Entry 5NFV (X-ray diffraction, 2.50 A resolution); this record covers chains A and C of the 4 polymer chains in the assembly.

Chain A:
Molecule: CRISPR-associated endonuclease Cpf1
Source organism: Francisella tularensis subsp. novicida (strain U112)
Notes: EC 3.1.-.-
UniProt: A0Q7Q2 (CPF1_FRATN); numbering as in UniProt (aligned over 2-1300)
Chain sequence (1302 residues; each row starts with the number of its first residue; numbers below 1 keep their minus sign (Ser-1 is residue -1)):
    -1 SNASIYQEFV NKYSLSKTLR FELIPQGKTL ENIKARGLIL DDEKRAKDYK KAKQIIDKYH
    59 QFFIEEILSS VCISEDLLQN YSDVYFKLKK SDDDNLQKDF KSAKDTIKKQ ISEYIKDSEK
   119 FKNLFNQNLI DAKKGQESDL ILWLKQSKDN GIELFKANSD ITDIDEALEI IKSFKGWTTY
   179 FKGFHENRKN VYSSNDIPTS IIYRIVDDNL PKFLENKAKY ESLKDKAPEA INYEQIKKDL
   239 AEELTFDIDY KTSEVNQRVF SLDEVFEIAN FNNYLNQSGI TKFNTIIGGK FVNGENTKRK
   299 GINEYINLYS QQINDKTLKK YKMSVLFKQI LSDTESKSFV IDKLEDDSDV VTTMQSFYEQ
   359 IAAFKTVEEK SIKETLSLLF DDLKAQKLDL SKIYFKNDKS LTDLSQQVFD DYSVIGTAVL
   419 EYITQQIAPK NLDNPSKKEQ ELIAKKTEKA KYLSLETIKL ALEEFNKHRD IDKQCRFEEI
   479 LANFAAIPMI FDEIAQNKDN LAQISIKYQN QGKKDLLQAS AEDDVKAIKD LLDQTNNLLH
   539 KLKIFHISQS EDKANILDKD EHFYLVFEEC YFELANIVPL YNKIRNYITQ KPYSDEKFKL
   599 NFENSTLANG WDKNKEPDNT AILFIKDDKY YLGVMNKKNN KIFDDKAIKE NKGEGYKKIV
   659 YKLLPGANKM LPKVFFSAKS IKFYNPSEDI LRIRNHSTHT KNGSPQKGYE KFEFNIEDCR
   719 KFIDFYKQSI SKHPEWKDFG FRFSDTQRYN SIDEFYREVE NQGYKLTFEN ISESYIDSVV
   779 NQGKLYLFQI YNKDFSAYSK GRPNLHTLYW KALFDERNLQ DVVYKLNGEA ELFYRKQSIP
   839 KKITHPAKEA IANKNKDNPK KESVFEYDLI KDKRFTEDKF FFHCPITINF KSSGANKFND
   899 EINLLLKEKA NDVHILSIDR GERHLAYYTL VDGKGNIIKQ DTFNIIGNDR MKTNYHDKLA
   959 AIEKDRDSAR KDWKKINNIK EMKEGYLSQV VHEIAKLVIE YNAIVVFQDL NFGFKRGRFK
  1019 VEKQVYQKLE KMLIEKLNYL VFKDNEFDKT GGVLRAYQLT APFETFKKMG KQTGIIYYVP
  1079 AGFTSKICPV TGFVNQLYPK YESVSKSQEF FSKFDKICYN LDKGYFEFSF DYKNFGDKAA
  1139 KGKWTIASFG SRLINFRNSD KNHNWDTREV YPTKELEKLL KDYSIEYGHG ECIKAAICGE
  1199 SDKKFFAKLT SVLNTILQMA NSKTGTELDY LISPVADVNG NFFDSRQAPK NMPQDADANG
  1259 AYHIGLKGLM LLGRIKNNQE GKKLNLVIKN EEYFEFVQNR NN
Not modelled in the structure: -1, 133-135, 424-443, 1009-1017, 1157-1163, 1223-1226
Disulfides: Cys1116-Cys1190
Construct notes: expression tag (-1 to 1); engineered mutation Gln1006 (Glu in A0Q7Q2), Ala1218 (Arg in A0Q7Q2)
Metal / ion sites: Mg2+ site 1: Ser67, Val69, Tyr248, Asn270; Mg2+ site 2: Arg800 (shared with 1 residue of chain B)
Ligand contacts: B3P (2-[3-(2-hydroxy-1,1-dihydroxymethyl-ethylamino)-propylamino]-2-hydroxymethyl-propane-1,3-diol): Ser12, Gly664, Lys667, Glu758, Thr885, Asn887, Phe888, Lys889, Ser890, Ser891, Gly892
Curated features (UniProtKB/Swiss-Prot):
  - region: Tyr47 to Lys51 (Binds crRNA alone and in crRNA-target DNA heteroduplex), Phe182 to Arg186 (Binds crRNA alone and in crRNA-target DNA heteroduplex), Asn301 to Asn305 (Binds DNA in crRNA-target DNA heteroduplex), Lys326 to Leu329 (Binds crRNA in crRNA-target DNA heteroduplex), His538 to Lys541 (Binds crRNA in crRNA-target DNA heteroduplex), Tyr591 to Lys595 (Binds crRNA), Leu662 to Ile679 (LKL, important for PAM recognition and DNA unwinding), Lys671 to Lys677 (Binds DNA protospacer adjacent motif (PAM) on target DNA), Arg692 to Gln704 (Binds single-strand non-target DNA), Lys791 to Ser794 (Binds crRNA), Leu803, His804 (Binds crRNA), Asn851 to Asn853 (Binds crRNA), Tyr865 to Phe873 (Binds crRNA), His954 to Trp971 (Bridge helix)
  - active site: His843 (For pre-crRNA processing), Lys852 (For pre-crRNA processing), Lys869 (For pre-crRNA processing), Asp917 (For DNase activity of RuvC domain), Asp1255 (For DNase activity of RuvC domain)
  - site: Thr16 (Binds crRNA alone and in crRNA-target DNA heteroduplex), Lys131 (Binds target strand DNA), Thr295 (Binds crRNA in crRNA-target DNA heteroduplex), Lys320 (Binds DNA in crRNA-target DNA heteroduplex), Ser334 (Binds DNA in crRNA-target DNA heteroduplex), Tyr410 (Caps the crRNA-target DNA heteroduplex), Lys589 (Binds DNA in crRNA-target DNA heteroduplex), Lys613 (Binds DNA protospacer adjacent motif (PAM)), Lys667 (Binds Target strand DNA), Lys671 (Binds PAM), Lys677 (Binds Target strand DNA), Lys823 (Binds Target strand DNA), Gly826 (Binds Target strand DNA), Arg833 (Binds crRNA), Lys852 (Stabilizes transition state for pre-crRNA processing), Lys1026 (Binds DNA in crRNA-target DNA heteroduplex), Thr1063 (Binds DNA in crRNA-target DNA heteroduplex)
  - mutagenesis: Gly608 (G608A/E: 15% DNA cleavage), Pro663 (P663A: 25% DNA cleavage, altered non-target strand cleavage products), Asn666 (N666A: 80% DNA cleavage, altered non-target strand cleavage products), Lys667 (K667A: 30% DNA cleavage), Lys671 (K671A: 15% DNA cleavage), Lys677 (K677A: 35% DNA cleavage, altered non-target strand cleavage products), Arg692 (R692A: Slight decrease in target DNA cleavage, 30% DNA cleavage, altered non-target strand cleavage products), His694 (H694A: Wild-type DNA cleavage, altered non-target strand cleavage products), Thr698 to Ser702 (Loss of target DNA cleavage), Gln704 (Q704A: Significant decrease in target DNA cleavage), His843 (H843A: Decreased pre-crRNA processing in vitro, binds RNA, no change in DNA cleavage), Lys852 (K852A: Decreased pre-crRNA processing in vitro, binds RNA, no change in DNA cleavage), 11 further mutagenesis entries in UniProt
From the paper describing this entry:
  - binding site for pre-crRNA: Tyr410, His843, Lys852, Lys869
  - catalytic residues: His843, Lys852, Lys869 (proposed by the authors, not directly observed)
  - binding site for DNA non-target strand: Lys613, Lys667, Lys671, Arg692 to Ser702, Gln704
  - binding site for DNA target strand (chain C): Tyr410, Lys667, Lys823, Gly826
  - mutagenesis - Q704A: decreased catalytic activity (DNA cleavage activity)
  - catalytic residues: Asp917, Asp1255
  - specificity-determining residues: Lys613, Lys671
  - mutagenesis - D917A, D1255A: abolished catalytic activity (cleavage of both DNA strands)

Chain C:
Molecule: DNA target strand
Sequence (38 nucleotides; numbered -27 to 10; the number before each row is that of its first residue; numbers below 1 keep their minus sign (DA-27 is residue -27)):
   -27 ATAGTTCATA GAATTACCTT TTAATCTTAA AGGACTGC

Chain A / chain C interface:
Pairs across the interface (88; chain A residue first):
  Lys131(A) - DG5(C)  hydrogen bond to the phosphate
  Lys131(A) - DA6(C)  salt bridge to the phosphate
  Asn185(A) - DT-3(C)  base contact
  Asn188(A) - DA-4(C)  sugar contact
  Asn188(A) - DT-3(C)  sugar contact
  Ile195(A) - DA-4(C)  phosphate contact
  Pro196(A) - DA-5(C)  phosphate contact
  Pro196(A) - DA-4(C)  phosphate contact
  Thr197(A) - DA-4(C)  sugar contact
  Gly286(A) - DA-15(C)  phosphate contact
  Gly286(A) - DT-14(C)  phosphate contact
  Gly287(A) - DT-14(C)  sugar contact
  Phe289(A) - DT-14(C)  base contact
  Lys296(A) - DA-15(C)  sugar contact
  Lys296(A) - DT-14(C)  sugar contact
  Asn301(A) - DA-16(C)  phosphate contact
  Asn301(A) - DA-15(C)  hydrogen bond to the phosphate
  Glu302(A) - DA-16(C)  base contact
  Glu302(A) - DA-15(C)  sugar contact
  Asn305(A) - DG-17(C)  hydrogen bond to the base
  Asn305(A) - DA-16(C)  hydrogen bond to the sugar
  Leu306(A) - DG-17(C)  base contact
  Gln309(A) - DG-17(C)  sugar contact
  Lys320(A) - DA-16(C)  salt bridge to the phosphate
  Ser334(A) - DT-14(C)  phosphate contact
  Ser334(A) - DT-13(C)  hydrogen bond to the phosphate
  Ser336(A) - DT-14(C)  phosphate contact
  Ser336(A) - DT-13(C)  sugar contact
  Phe337(A) - DT-13(C)  sugar contact
  Val338(A) - DT-13(C)  phosphate contact
  Val338(A) - DA-12(C)  phosphate contact
  Lys341(A) - DC-11(C)  salt bridge to the phosphate
  Lys397(A) - DT-19(C)  hydrogen bond to the base
  Lys397(A) - DA-18(C)  base contact
  Thr400(A) - DA-20(C)  base contact
  Gln404(A) - DC-21(C)  phosphate contact
  Gln404(A) - DA-20(C)  sugar contact
  Tyr410(A) - DA-20(C)  stacking on the base
  Asn584(A) - DA-12(C)  sugar contact
  Asn584(A) - DC-11(C)  sugar contact
  Thr587(A) - DC-11(C)  phosphate contact
  Thr587(A) - DC-10(C)  sugar contact
  Gln588(A) - DC-11(C)  phosphate contact
  Gln588(A) - DC-10(C)  phosphate contact
  Lys589(A) - DC-11(C)  phosphate contact
  Lys589(A) - DC-10(C)  hydrogen bond to the phosphate
  Lys589(A) - DT-9(C)  phosphate contact
  Asn607(A) - DT0(C)  sugar contact
  Gly608(A) - DA1(C)  phosphate contact
  Trp609(A) - DA1(C)  hydrogen bond to the phosphate
  Asp610(A) - DA1(C)  hydrogen bond to the phosphate
  Asn612(A) - DA2(C)  phosphate contact
  Lys613(A) - DA1(C)  phosphate contact
  Lys613(A) - DA2(C)  hydrogen bond to the base
  Tyr659(A) - DA1(C)  phosphate contact
  Leu661(A) - DT0(C)  phosphate contact
  Leu661(A) - DA1(C)  sugar contact
  Pro663(A) - DT0(C)  sugar contact
  Pro663(A) - DA1(C)  sugar contact
  Met668(A) - DA1(C)  base contact
  Lys671(A) - DA1(C)  base contact
  Lys671(A) - DA2(C)  hydrogen bond to the base
  Lys671(A) - DA3(C)  hydrogen bond to the sugar
  Val672(A) - DA3(C)  phosphate contact
  Ser675(A) - DA3(C)  hydrogen bond to the phosphate
  Ser675(A) - DG4(C)  hydrogen bond to the phosphate
  Ala676(A) - DG4(C)  hydrogen bond to the phosphate
  Lys677(A) - DA3(C)  salt bridge to the phosphate
  Lys677(A) - DG4(C)  hydrogen bond to the phosphate
  Trp734(A) - DA2(C)  hydrogen bond to the phosphate
  Lys823(A) - DT0(C)  salt bridge to the phosphate
  Asn825(A) - DT-1(C)  phosphate contact
  Asn825(A) - DT0(C)  phosphate contact
  Gly826(A) - DT-1(C)  hydrogen bond to the phosphate
  Gly826(A) - DT0(C)  phosphate contact
  Glu827(A) - DT-1(C)  sugar contact
  Glu827(A) - DT0(C)  base contact
  Pro883(A) - DT-1(C)  base contact
  Lys978(A) - DT-8(C)  phosphate contact
  Lys978(A) - DT-7(C)  salt bridge to the phosphate
  Lys1026(A) - DT-7(C)  salt bridge to the phosphate
  Phe1061(A) - DT-6(C)  phosphate contact
  Glu1062(A) - DA-5(C)  phosphate contact
  Thr1063(A) - DT-6(C)  hydrogen bond to the phosphate
  Phe1064(A) - DT-7(C)  phosphate contact
  Phe1064(A) - DT-6(C)  hydrogen bond to the phosphate
  Arg1155(A) - DA-25(C)  hydrogen bond to the base
  Arg1155(A) - DG-24(C)  hydrogen bond to the base
Interface residues without a listed pair, chain A (66 interface residues in all): Glu184, Asn282, Lys317, Met321, Asp408, Arg583, Asn617, Lys667, Leu824
Interface residues without a listed pair, chain C (30 interface residues in all): DT-23

Summary:
The interface between chain A and chain C involves 66 residues on one side and 30 on the other; the contacts
include 22 hydrogen bonds, 7 salt bridges and 1 aromatic stacking contact. Polar contacts include
Asn305(A)-DG-17(C), Lys397(A)-DT-19(C) and Lys613(A)-DA2(C). From the paper: catalytic residues His843(A),
Lys852(A) and Lys869(A) among others; D917A and D1255A of chain A abolish catalytic activity (cleavage of both
DNA strands).
Chain A is CRISPR-associated endonuclease Cpf1 (Francisella tularensis subsp. novicida (strain U112)) and
chain C is DNA target strand; the structure, Crystal structure of catalytically inactive FnCas12 mutant bound
to an R-loop structure containing a pre-crRNA mimic ..., was determined by X-ray diffraction, deposited
together with 5NG6.
